6WX3 - chains A and B; structure by X-ray diffraction, 1.20 A resolution.

[Chain A]
Protein: Tryptophan synthase alpha chain
Source organism: Salmonella typhimurium
Notes: EC 4.2.1.20
UniProtKB: A0A0D6FWC1 (A0A0D6FWC1_SALTM); numbering as in UniProt (aligned over 1-268)
Sequence (268 residues; numbered 1 to 268; the number before each row is that of its first residue):
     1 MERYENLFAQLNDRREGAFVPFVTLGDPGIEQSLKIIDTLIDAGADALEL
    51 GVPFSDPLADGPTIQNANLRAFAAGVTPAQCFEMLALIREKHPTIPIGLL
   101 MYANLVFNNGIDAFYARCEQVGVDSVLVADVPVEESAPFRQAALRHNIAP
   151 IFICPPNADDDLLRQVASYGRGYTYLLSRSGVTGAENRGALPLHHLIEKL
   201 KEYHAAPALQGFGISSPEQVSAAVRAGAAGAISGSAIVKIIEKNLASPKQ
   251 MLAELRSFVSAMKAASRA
Residues lining bound ligands: F9F (2-({[4-(trifluoromethoxy)phenyl]sulfonyl}amino)ethyl dihydrogen phosphate): Phe22, Glu49, Ala59, Asp60, Ile64, Leu100, Leu127, Ala129, Ile153, Tyr175, Leu177, Arg179, Thr183, Gly184, Ala185, Phe212, Gly213, Ile214, Ile232, Ser233, Gly234, Ser235

[Chain B]
Protein: Tryptophan synthase beta chain
Source organism: Salmonella enterica subsp. enterica serovar Typhimurium
Notes: EC 4.2.1.20
UniProtKB: P0A2K1 (TRPB_SALTY); residues 1-397 here = UniProt positions 1-397
Sequence (397 residues; numbered 1 to 397; the number before each row is that of its first residue):
     1 MTTLLNPYFGEFGGMYVPQILMPALNQLEEAFVSAQKDPEFQAQFADLLK
    51 NYAGRPTALTKCQNITAGTRTTLYLKREDLLHGGAHKTNQVLGQALLAKR
   101 MGKSEIIAETGAGQHGVASALASALLGLKCRIYMGAKDVERQSPNVFRMR
   151 LMGAEVIPVHSGSATLKDACNEALRDWSGSYETAHYMLGTAAGPHPYPTI
   201 VREFQRMIGEETKAQILDKEGRLPDAVIACVGGGSNAIGMFADFINDTSV
   251 GLIGVEPGGHGIETGEHGAPLKHGRVGIYFGMKAPMMQTADGQIEESYSI
   301 SAGLDFPSVGPQHAYLNSIGRADYVSITDDEALEAFKTLCRHEGIIPALE
   351 SSHALAHALKMMREQPEKEQLLVVNLSGRGDKDIFTVHDILKARGEI
Unresolved in the structure: 1, 391-397
Curated features (UniProtKB/Swiss-Prot):
  - modified residue: Lys87 (N6-(pyridoxal phosphate)lysine)
Covalent attachments: pyridoxal phosphate (PLP) linked to Lys87
Metal / ion sites: Cs+ site 1: Thr66, Thr69, Thr71; Cs+ site 2: Val231, Gly232, Glu256, Gly268, Phe306, Ser308
Residues lining bound ligands:
  - bicine (BCN), molecule 1: Thr248, Ser249, Val250, Gly251, Leu252, Gly320, Arg321, Ala322, Asp323
  - bicine (BCN), molecule 2: Gly259, His260, Gly261, Glu263, Thr328, Asp329, Asp330
  - bicine (BCN), molecule 3: Thr289, Ala290, Asp291, Gln293
  - bicine (BCN), molecule 4: Arg363, Glu364, Pro366
  - pyridoxal phosphate (PLP): Ala85, His86, Gln114, Thr190, Cys230, Val231, Gly232, Gly233, Gly234, Ser235, Asn236, Gly303, Leu304, Ala348, Glu350, Ser351, Ser377, Gly378

[Interface between chain A and chain B]
Pairs across the interface (64; chain A residue first):
  Pro53(A) with Gln293(B), hydrogen bond (backbone-side chain)
  Phe54(A) with Gly292(B); Gln293(B)
  Ser55(A) with Lys167(B); Gln293(B), hydrogen bond (backbone-side chain); Ile294(B), hydrogen bond (side chain-backbone)
  Asp56(A) with Lys167(B), salt bridge; Asp168(B); Asn171(B), hydrogen bond; Tyr279(B), hydrogen bond; Ile294(B)
  Pro57(A) with Arg175(B), hydrogen bond (backbone-side chain)
  Leu58(A) with Pro18(B); Arg175(B)
  Asp60(A) with Arg175(B), hydrogen bond (backbone-side chain)
  Gln65(A) with Ser161(B); Arg175(B)
  Phe72(A) with Gln293(B)
  Thr77(A) with Asp291(B)
  Pro78(A) with Asp291(B)
  Ala103(A) with Ile278(B), hydrophobic
  Asn104(A) with Gly277(B); Ile278(B), hydrogen bond (side chain-backbone); Gln288(B), hydrogen bond; Gly292(B), hydrogen bond (side chain-backbone); Ile294(B)
  Leu105(A) with Asp291(B); Gly292(B)
  Phe107(A) with Val276(B); Ile278(B), hydrophobic; Lys283(B)
  Asn108(A) with Arg275(B), hydrogen bond; Gln288(B); Ala290(B), hydrogen bond (side chain-backbone); Asp291(B), hydrogen bond (side chain-backbone); Gly292(B)
  Ala129(A) with Pro18(B)
  Asp130(A) with Tyr16(B); Val17(B), hydrogen bond (backbone-backbone); Pro18(B)
  Pro132(A) with Met15(B); Val17(B); Gln19(B); Met22(B), hydrophobic
  Val133(A) with Gln19(B), hydrogen bond (backbone-side chain)
  Glu134(A) with Gln19(B), hydrogen bond; Met22(B)
  Glu135(A) with Tyr8(B), hydrogen bond; Gly14(B); Met15(B), hydrogen bond (side chain-backbone); Tyr16(B), hydrogen bond
  Ile153(A) with Gln19(B)
  Pro155(A) with Gln19(B); Ile20(B), hydrophobic
  Asn157(A) with Ile20(B)
  Leu162(A) with Gln19(B)
  Ser180(A) with Ile20(B); Ser178(B); Gly179(B); Tyr181(B)
  Gly181(A) with Ser178(B), hydrogen bond (backbone-backbone); Gly179(B)
  Val182(A) with Arg175(B); Ser178(B)
Also at the interface, not in a pair above, chain A (35 interface residues in all): Ala59, Leu69, Val131, Phe139, Pro156, Leu177
Also at the interface, not in a pair above, chain B (36 interface residues in all): Thr2, Pro23, Gly162, Glu172, Leu174, Met286, Thr289

[Overview]
35 residues of chain A face 36 of chain B across their interface, with 20 hydrogen bonds and 1 salt bridge.
Polar contacts include Asp56(A)-Lys167(B), Pro53(A)-Gln293(B) and Ser55(A)-Gln293(B). Bound to chain A:
compound F9F. Bound to chain B: 4 copies of bicine.
Here chain A is Tryptophan synthase alpha chain (Salmonella typhimurium) and chain B is Tryptophan synthase
beta chain (Salmonella enterica subsp. enterica serovar Typhimurium). Entry 6WX3 (High resolution Tryptophan
Synthase crystal structure from Salmonella typhimurium in complex with F9 inhibitor in the ...) was determined
by X-ray diffraction.
